PDB entry 2G58 | X-ray diffraction, 0.98 A resolution | chains A and B

Chain A:
Protein: Phospholipase A2 VRV-PL-VIIIa
Organism: Daboia russellii pulchella
Notes: EC 3.1.1.4
UniProtKB: P59071 (PA28_DABRP); the construct has insertions or renumbered stretches relative to UniProt, so the offset changes along the chain: 1-14 = UniProt 1-14; 16-56 = UniProt 15-55; 67-86 = UniProt 58-77; 88-122 = UniProt 78-112; 1 more segments
Sequence (121 residues; row label = number of the first residue in the row; note: 12 numbers in that range are skipped by the numbering (no residue carries them; nothing is unmodelled there)):
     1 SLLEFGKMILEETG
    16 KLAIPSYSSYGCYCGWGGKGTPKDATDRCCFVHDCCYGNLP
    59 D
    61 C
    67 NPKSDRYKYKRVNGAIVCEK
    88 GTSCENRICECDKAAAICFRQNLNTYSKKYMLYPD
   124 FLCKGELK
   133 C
Swiss-Prot annotation at these positions:
  - active site: H48, D99
  - binding site (Ca(2+)): Y28, G30, G32, D49
Disulfide bonds: C27-C126, C29-C45, C44-C105, C50-C133, C51-C98, C61-C91, C84-C96

Chain B:
Protein: (Phq)iars
Sequence (5 residues; numbered 1 to 5; the number before each row is that of its first residue):
     1 XIARS
Modified / non-standard residues: PHQ (benzyl chlorocarbonate) at position 1

Interface between chain A and chain B:
Residue-residue contacts (16; chain A residue first):
  L2(A) - I2(B)  hydrophobic
  L2(A) - A3(B)
  L3(A) - PHQ_1(B)
  L3(A) - I2(B)  hydrophobic
  G6(A) - PHQ_1(B)
  K7(A) - PHQ_1(B)
  I19(A) - PHQ_1(B)
  I19(A) - I2(B)
  S23(A) - I2(B)
  G30(A) - A3(B)
  G30(A) - R4(B)  hydrogen bond (backbone-backbone)
  W31(A) - R4(B)
  H48(A) - S5(B)  hydrogen bond
  D49(A) - S5(B)  hydrogen bond
  Y52(A) - S5(B)
  K69(A) - R4(B)
Interface residues without a listed pair, chain A (14 interface residues in all): A18, Y22

In short:
Chain A and chain B form an interface of 14 and 5 residues respectively, with 3 hydrogen bonds. Polar pairs
include H48(A)-S5(B), D49(A)-S5(B) and G30(A)-R4(B). UniProt lists active-site residues H48(A) and D99(A) and
4 Ca2+-binding residues on chain A.
Chain A is Phospholipase A2 VRV-PL-VIIIa (Daboia russellii pulchella) and chain B is (Phq)iars; the structure,
Crystal structure of a complex of phospholipase A2 with a designed peptide inhibitor Dehydro-Ile-Ala-Arg-Ser
at 0.98 ..., was determined by X-ray diffraction.
